Entry 6Q8W (X-ray diffraction, 3.40 A resolution); this record covers chains L and M of the 16 polymer chains in the assembly.

[Chain L]
Protein: NADH-quinone oxidoreductase subunit 12
Source organism: Thermus thermophilus (strain HB8 / ATCC 27634 / DSM 579)
Notes: EC 1.6.5.11
Reference sequence: Q56227 (NQO12_THET8); residues 1-606 here = UniProt positions 1-606
Sequence (606 residues; each row starts with the number of its first residue):
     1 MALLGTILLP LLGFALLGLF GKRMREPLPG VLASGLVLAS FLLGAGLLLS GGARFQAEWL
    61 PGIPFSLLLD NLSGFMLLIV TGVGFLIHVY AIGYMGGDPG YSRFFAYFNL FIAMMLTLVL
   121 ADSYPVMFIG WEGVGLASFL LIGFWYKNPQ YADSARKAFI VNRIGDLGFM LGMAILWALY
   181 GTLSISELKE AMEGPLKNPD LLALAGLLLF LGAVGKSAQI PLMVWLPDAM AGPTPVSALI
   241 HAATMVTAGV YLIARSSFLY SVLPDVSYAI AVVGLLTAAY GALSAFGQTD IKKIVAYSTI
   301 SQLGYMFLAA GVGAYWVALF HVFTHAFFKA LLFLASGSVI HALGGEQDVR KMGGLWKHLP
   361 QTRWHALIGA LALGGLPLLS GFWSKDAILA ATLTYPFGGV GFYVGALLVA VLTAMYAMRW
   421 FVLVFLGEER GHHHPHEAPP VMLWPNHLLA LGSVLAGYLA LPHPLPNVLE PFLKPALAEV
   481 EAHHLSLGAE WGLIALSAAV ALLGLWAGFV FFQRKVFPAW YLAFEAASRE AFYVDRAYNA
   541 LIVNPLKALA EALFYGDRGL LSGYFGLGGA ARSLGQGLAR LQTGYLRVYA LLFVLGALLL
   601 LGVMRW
Unresolved in the structure: 606

[Chain M]
Protein: NADH-quinone oxidoreductase subunit 13
Source organism: Thermus thermophilus (strain HB8 / ATCC 27634 / DSM 579)
Notes: EC 1.6.5.11
Reference sequence: Q56228 (NQO13_THET8); numbering as in UniProt (aligned over 1-469)
Sequence (469 residues; each row starts with the number of its first residue):
     1 MVVLAVLLPV VFGALLLLGL PRALGVLGAG LSFLLNLYLF LTHPGGVAHA FQAPLLPGAG
    61 VYWAFGLDGL SALFFLTIAL TVFLGALVAR VEGRFLGLAL LMEGLLLGLF AARDLLVFYV
   121 FFEAALIPAL LMLYLYGGEG RTRALYTFVL FTLVGSLPML AAVLGARLLS GSPTFLLEDL
   181 LAHPLQEEAA FWVFLGFALA FAIKTPLFPL HAWLPPFHQE NHPSGLADAL GTLYKVGVFA
   241 FFRFAIPLAP EGFAQAQGLL LFLAALSALY GAWVAFAAKD FKTLLAYAGL SHMGVAALGV
   301 FSGTPEGAMG GLYLLAASGV YTGGLFLLAG RLYERTGTLE IGRYRGLAQS APGLAALALI
   361 LFLAMVGLPG LSGFPGEFLT LLGAYKASPW LAALAFLSVI ASAAYALTAF QKTFWEEGGS
   421 GVKDLAGAEW GFALLSVLAL LLMGVFPGYF ARGLHPLAEA FAKLLGGGA
Unresolved in the structure: 468-469

[How chain L and chain M interact]
Residue-residue contacts (75):
  Glu58(L) with Gly448(M); Tyr449(M), hydrogen bond (side chain-backbone); Arg452(M), salt bridge
  Trp59(L) with Phe374(M), hydrophobic; Val445(M), hydrogen bond (side chain-backbone); Pro447(M); Gly448(M); Arg452(M), hydrogen bond (backbone-side chain)
  Leu60(L) with Pro375(M), hydrophobic; Leu379(M), hydrophobic; Pro447(M), hydrophobic
  Pro61(L) with Met309(M), hydrophobic; His455(M)
  Phe128(L) with Pro369(M); Phe374(M), hydrophobic
  Ile129(L) with Pro369(M), hydrophobic
  Glu132(L) with Leu368(M); Pro369(M)
  Leu136(L) with Leu363(M), hydrophobic; Leu368(M), hydrophobic
  Phe139(L) with Leu407(M), hydrophobic
  Leu140(L) with Leu359(M), hydrophobic; Trp415(M)
  Gly143(L) with Trp415(M)
  Tyr146(L) with Trp415(M)
  Lys147(L) with Gln349(M), hydrogen bond; Gly418(M)
  Ala152(L) with Gln411(M)
  Asp153(L) with Gln411(M), hydrogen bond
  Arg156(L) with Thr408(M), hydrogen bond; Gln411(M)
  Phe159(L) with Leu407(M), hydrophobic
  Ile160(L) with Ile400(M), hydrophobic; Ala404(M), hydrophobic
  Arg163(L) with Val366(M), hydrogen bond (side chain-backbone); Gly367(M), hydrogen bond (side chain-backbone); Leu368(M); Val399(M), hydrogen bond (side chain-backbone); Ser402(M); Ala403(M)
  Ile164(L) with Ile400(M), hydrophobic
  Leu167(L) with Phe396(M); Val399(M), hydrophobic
  Met170(L) with Phe378(M), hydrophobic; Leu381(M)
  Leu171(L) with Leu381(M), hydrophobic
  Met173(L) with Phe378(M), hydrophobic
  Ala174(L) with Leu382(M), hydrophobic
  Ile175(L) with Tyr385(M)
  Trp177(L) with Glu306(M), hydrogen bond
  Ala178(L) with Tyr385(M), hydrophobic
  Leu201(L) with Tyr385(M)
  Leu546(L) with Trp273(M), hydrogen bond (backbone-side chain)
  Leu549(L) with Trp273(M), hydrophobic
  Ala550(L) with Trp273(M); Ala277(M)
  Glu551(L) with Ala277(M)
  Leu553(L) with Tyr270(M), hydrogen bond (backbone-side chain); Trp273(M), hydrophobic; Val274(M), hydrophobic
  Phe554(L) with Val274(M), hydrophobic; Ala277(M), hydrophobic; Ala278(M), hydrophobic; Thr283(M); Tyr287(M)
  Asp557(L) with His211(M), salt bridge; Tyr270(M), hydrogen bond (backbone-side chain); Tyr287(M), hydrogen bond
  Leu560(L) with Pro209(M)
  Leu561(L) with Ala212(M)
  Tyr564(L) with Phe151(M), hydrophobic; Pro209(M), hydrogen bond (side chain-backbone); Leu210(M); Ala212(M), hydrophobic
  Phe565(L) with Thr147(M)
Interface residues without a listed pair, chain L (45 interface residues in all): Ile63, Pro149, Lys547, Gly556, Arg572
Interface residues without a listed pair, chain M (59 interface residues in all): Arg143, Phe208, Pro215, Pro216, Phe276, Lys279, Glu377, Lys386, Ala393, Leu397, Glu416, Glu417, Gly444

[In short]
The interface between chain L and chain M involves 45 residues on one side and 59 on the other; the contacts
include 15 hydrogen bonds and 2 salt bridges. Polar pairs include Glu58(L)-Arg452(M), Asp557(L)-His211(M) and
Glu58(L)-Tyr449(M).
Here chain L is NADH-quinone oxidoreductase subunit 12 and chain M is NADH-quinone oxidoreductase subunit 13,
both from Thermus thermophilus (strain HB8 / ATCC 27634 / DSM 579). Entry 6Q8W (Respiratory complex I from
Thermus thermophilus with bound Aureothin) was determined by X-ray diffraction (same publication as 6I0D,
6I1P, 6Q8O, 6Q8X, 6Y11, 6ZIY and 3 further entries).
